Entry 8JHB (electron microscopy, 3.30 A resolution); this record covers chains B and N of the 5 polymer chains in the assembly.

[Chain B]
Molecule: Guanine nucleotide-binding protein G(I)/G(S)/G(T) subunit beta-1
Source organism: Homo sapiens
Reference sequence: P62873 (GBB1_HUMAN); residue numbers follow UniProt; this construct covers 1-340
Amino-acid sequence (340 residues; numbered 1 to 340; the number before each row is that of its first residue):
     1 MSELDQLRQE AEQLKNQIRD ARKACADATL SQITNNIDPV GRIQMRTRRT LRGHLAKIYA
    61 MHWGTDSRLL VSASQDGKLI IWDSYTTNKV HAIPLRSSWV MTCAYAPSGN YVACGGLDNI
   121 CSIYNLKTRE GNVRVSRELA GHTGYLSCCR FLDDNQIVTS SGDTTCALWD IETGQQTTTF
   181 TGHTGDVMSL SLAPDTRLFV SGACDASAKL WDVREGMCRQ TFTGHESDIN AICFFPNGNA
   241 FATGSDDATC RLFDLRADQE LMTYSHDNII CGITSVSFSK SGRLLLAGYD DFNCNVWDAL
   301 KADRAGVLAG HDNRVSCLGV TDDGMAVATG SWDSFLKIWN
Not modelled in the structure: 1-3
Swiss-Prot annotation at these positions:
  - modified residue: Ser2 (N-acetylserine), His266 (Phosphohistidine)
  - natural variant: Leu30 (L30F: In MRD42; uncertain significance), Arg52 (R52G: In MRD42), Gly64 (G64V: In MRD42), Asp76 (D76E: In MRD42; D76G: In MRD42), Gly77 (G77S: In MRD42), Lys78 (K78R: In MRD42), Ile80 (I80N: In MRD42; I80T: In MRD42), His91 (H91R: In MRD42; uncertain significance), Ala92 (A92T: In MRD42), Pro94 (P94S: In MRD42), Leu95 (L95P: In MRD42), Arg96 (R96L: In MRD42), 5 further natural variant entries in UniProt

[Chain N]
Molecule: Nb35
Source organism: Homo sapiens
Amino-acid sequence (135 residues; each row starts with the number of its first residue):
    23 MQVQLQESGG GLVQPGGSLR LSCAASGFTF SNYKMNWVRQ APGKGLEWVS DISQSGASIS
    83 YTGSVKGRFT ISRDNAKNTL YLQMNSLKPE DTAVYYCARC PAPFTRDCFD VTSTTYAYRG
   143 QGTQVTVSSH HHHHH
Not modelled in the structure: 23, 150-157
Disulfide bonds: Cys45-Cys119, Cys122-Cys130

[Interface between chain B and chain N]
Contacting residue pairs - 19 pairs, chain B then chain N:
  Lys15(B) with Gln24(N), hydrogen bond
  Thr184(B) with Thr137(N)
  Cys204(B) with Ala139(N); Tyr140(N), hydrogen bond (backbone-side chain)
  Asp205(B) with Ala139(N); Tyr140(N)
  Ala206(B) with Tyr140(N), hydrogen bond (backbone-side chain)
  His225(B) with Val25(N)
  Glu226(B) with Phe50(N); Thr51(N); Tyr55(N), hydrogen bond; Arg121(N), hydrogen bond (backbone-side chain); Tyr140(N)
  Ser227(B) with Pro123(N), hydrogen bond (side chain-backbone); Tyr140(N), hydrogen bond (backbone-side chain)
  Asp228(B) with Pro123(N); Tyr140(N)
  Asp246(B) with Pro125(N)
  Asp247(B) with Tyr55(N)
Also at the interface, not in a pair above, chain B (13 interface residues in all): Thr223, Ile270
Also at the interface, not in a pair above, chain N (13 interface residues in all): Ala124, Phe126

[In short]
The chain B/chain N interface involves 13 residues from each chain; the contacts include 7 hydrogen bonds.
Polar contacts include Lys15(B)-Gln24(N), Cys204(B)-Tyr140(N) and Ala206(B)-Tyr140(N).
Here chain B is Guanine nucleotide-binding protein G(I)/G(S)/G(T) subunit beta-1 and chain N is Nb35, both
from Homo sapiens. Entry 8JHB (FZD6 Gs complex) was determined by electron microscopy, deposited together with
8J9N and 8JHI.
